PDB entry 6ADT | electron microscopy, 3.22 A resolution | chains B and D of the 4 polymer chains in the assembly

== Chain B ==
Name: VP2
Source organism: Seneca valley virus
Amino-acid sequence (267 residues; row label = number of the first residue in the row):
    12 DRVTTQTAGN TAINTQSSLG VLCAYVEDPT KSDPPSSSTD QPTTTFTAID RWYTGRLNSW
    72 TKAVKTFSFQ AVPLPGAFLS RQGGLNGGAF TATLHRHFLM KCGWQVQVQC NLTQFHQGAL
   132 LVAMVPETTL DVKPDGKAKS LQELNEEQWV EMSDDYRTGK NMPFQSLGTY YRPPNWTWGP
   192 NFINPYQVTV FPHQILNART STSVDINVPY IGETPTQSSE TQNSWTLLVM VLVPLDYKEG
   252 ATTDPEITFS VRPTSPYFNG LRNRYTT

== Chain D ==
Name: VP4
Source organism: Seneca valley virus
Amino-acid sequence (71 residues; numbered 1 to 72; 1 number in that range is skipped by the numbering (no residue carries it; nothing is unmodelled there); the number before each row is that of its first residue):
     1 GNVQTTSKND FDSRGNNGNM TFNYYANTYQ NSVDFSTS
    40 SSASGAGPGN SRGGLAGLLT NFSGILNPLG YLK
Unresolved in the structure: 1-13, 40-62

== Chain B / chain D interface ==
Residue-residue contacts - 14 pairs, chain B then chain D:
  L30(B) with L71(D)
  G31(B) with L71(D); K72(D)
  V32(B) with Y70(D); K72(D), hydrogen bond (backbone-backbone)
  L33(B) with Y70(D)
  C34(B) with G69(D); Y70(D), hydrogen bond (backbone-backbone); K72(D)
  Y36(B) with L68(D), hydrogen bond (backbone-backbone)
  V37(B) with Y70(D)
  E38(B) with Y70(D); K72(D)
  S47(B) with T37(D)
Also at the interface, not in a pair above, chain B (10 interface residues in all): A35

== Summary ==
The interface between chain B and chain D involves 10 residues on one side and 6 on the other; the contacts
include 3 hydrogen bonds. Backbone hydrogen bonds pair V32(B)-K72(D), C34(B)-Y70(D) and Y36(B)-L68(D).
Here chain B is VP2 and chain D is VP4, both from Seneca valley virus. Entry 6ADT (Structure of Seneca Valley
Virus in neutral condition) was determined by electron microscopy (same publication as 6ADL, 6ADM, 6ADR and
6ADS).
